8VLM - chains A and B; structure by X-ray diffraction, 2.67 A resolution.

Chain A:
Molecule: Cytosine deaminase
From: Saccharomyces cerevisiae
Notes: EC 3.5.4.1
UniProt: Q12178 (FCY1_YEAST); residue numbers follow UniProt; this construct covers 1-158
Amino-acid sequence (180 residues; row label = number of the first residue in the row; numbers below 1 keep their minus sign (Met-21 is residue -21)):
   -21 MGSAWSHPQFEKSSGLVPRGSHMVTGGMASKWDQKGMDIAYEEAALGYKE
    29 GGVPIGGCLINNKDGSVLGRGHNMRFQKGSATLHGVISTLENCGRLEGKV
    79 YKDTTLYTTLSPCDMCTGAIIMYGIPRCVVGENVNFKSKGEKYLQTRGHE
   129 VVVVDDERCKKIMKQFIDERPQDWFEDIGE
Not modelled in the structure: -21 to 7, 158
Sequence notes: initiating methionine (-21); expression tag (-20 to 0); engineered mutation Val64 (Glu in Q12178)
UniProt features mapped onto this chain:
  - binding site (substrate): Asn51, Asp155
  - binding site (Zn(2+)): His62, Cys91, Cys94
Ion coordination: Zn2+: His62, Cys91, Cys94
Reported in the primary citation:
  - mutagenesis - E64V, M100W: increased stability
  - catalytic residues: Asp155 (citing earlier work)
  - mutagenesis - R73G, D155S: decreased stability
  - mutagenesis - R73G: decreased binding to Cytosine deaminase (chain A)

Chain B:
Molecule: Cytosine deaminase
From: Saccharomyces cerevisiae
Notes: EC 3.5.4.1
UniProt: Q12178 (FCY1_YEAST); residue numbers follow UniProt; this construct covers 1-158
Amino-acid sequence (178 residues; each row starts with the number of its first residue; numbers below 1 keep their minus sign (Met-19 is residue -19)):
   -19 MGSSHHHHHHSSGLVPRGSHMVTGGMASKWDQKGMDIAYEEAALGYKEGG
    31 VPIGGCLINNKDGSVLGRGHNMRFQKGSATLHGEISTLENCGRLEGKVYK
    81 DTTLYTTLSPCDMCTGAIIWYGIPRCVVGENVNFKSKGEKYLQTRGHEVV
   131 VVDDERCKKIMKQFIDERPQDWFEDIGE
Not modelled in the structure: -19 to 6
Sequence notes: initiating methionine (-19); expression tag (-18 to 0); engineered mutation Trp100 (Met in Q12178)
UniProt features mapped onto this chain:
  - active site: Glu64 (Proton donor)
  - binding site (substrate): Asn51, Asp155
  - binding site (Zn(2+)): His62, Cys91, Cys94
Ion coordination: Zn2+: His62, Cys91, Cys94
Reported in the primary citation:
  - catalytic residues: Glu64 (citing earlier work)
  - mutagenesis - E64V, M100W: increased stability
  - mutagenesis - E64V: abolished catalytic activity
  - mutagenesis - E64V: unchanged binding to Cytosine deaminase (chain A)

Interface between chain A and chain B:
Contacting residue pairs - 48 pairs, chain A then chain B:
  Arg53(A) - Arg73(B)
  Gly57(A) - Arg73(B)
  Ser58(A) - Glu69(B)  hydrogen bond
  Ser58(A) - Arg73(B)
  Ala59(A) - Leu68(B)
  Ala59(A) - Glu69(B)  hydrogen bond (backbone-side chain)
  Ala59(A) - Gly72(B)
  Ala59(A) - Tyr101(B)  hydrogen bond (backbone-side chain)
  Thr60(A) - Ile65(B)
  Thr60(A) - Glu69(B)  hydrogen bond
  Thr60(A) - Tyr101(B)
  His62(A) - Trp100(B)
  Ile65(A) - Thr60(B)
  Leu68(A) - Ala59(B)
  Glu69(A) - Ser58(B)  hydrogen bond
  Glu69(A) - Ala59(B)
  Glu69(A) - Thr60(B)  hydrogen bond
  Gly72(A) - Ala59(B)
  Arg73(A) - Arg53(B)
  Arg73(A) - Phe54(B)
  Arg73(A) - Gly57(B)
  Arg73(A) - Glu154(B)  salt bridge
  Gly76(A) - Gly157(B)
  Gly76(A) - Glu158(B)
  Lys80(A) - Gly157(B)  hydrogen bond (side chain-backbone)
  Lys80(A) - Glu158(B)
  Cys91(A) - Trp100(B)  hydrophobic
  Asp92(A) - Gly96(B)
  Asp92(A) - Ile99(B)
  Asp92(A) - Arg125(B)  salt bridge
  Met93(A) - Met93(B)
  Met93(A) - Gly96(B)
  Met93(A) - Ala97(B)  hydrophobic
  Met93(A) - Trp100(B)
  Met93(A) - Tyr101(B)
  Gly96(A) - Asp92(B)
  Gly96(A) - Met93(B)  hydrogen bond (backbone-backbone)
  Ala97(A) - Met93(B)
  Ile99(A) - Asp92(B)
  Met100(A) - Met93(B)  hydrophobic
  Met100(A) - Ile156(B)
  Tyr101(A) - Ala59(B)  hydrogen bond (side chain-backbone)
  Lys117(A) - Arg125(B)
  Tyr121(A) - Tyr121(B)
  Arg125(A) - Asp92(B)  salt bridge
  Arg125(A) - Lys117(B)
  Asp155(A) - Trp100(B)
  Ile156(A) - Trp100(B)  hydrophobic
Other interface residues (no listed pair), chain A (32 interface residues in all): Phe54, Leu61, Leu74, Lys77, Tyr79, Phe114
Other interface residues (no listed pair), chain B (30 interface residues in all): Leu61, His62, Tyr79, Cys91, Asp155

In short:
The interface between chain A and chain B involves 32 residues on one side and 30 on the other, with 9
hydrogen bonds and 3 salt bridges. Polar contacts include Arg73(A)-Glu154(B), Asp92(A)-Arg125(B) and
Arg125(A)-Asp92(B). The paper reports catalytic residues Asp155(A) and Glu64(B); E64V and M100W of chain A
increase stability; 6 substitutions were tested in all.
Here chain A is Cytosine deaminase and chain B is Cytosine deaminase, both from Saccharomyces cerevisiae.
Entry 8VLM (Crystal structure of the yeast cytosine deaminase (yCD) E64V-M100W heterodimer) was determined by
X-ray diffraction, deposited together with 8VLJ, 8VLK and 8VLL.
